Entry 8T49 (electron microscopy, 3.20 A resolution); this record covers chains C and D of the 18 polymer chains in the assembly.

[Chain C]
Protein: RM20A3 heavy chain Fv
Source organism: Macaca mulatta
Sequence (125 residues; each row starts with the number of its first residue; a row labelled like 82A-82C holds insertion residues (82A, then the next letters in order)):
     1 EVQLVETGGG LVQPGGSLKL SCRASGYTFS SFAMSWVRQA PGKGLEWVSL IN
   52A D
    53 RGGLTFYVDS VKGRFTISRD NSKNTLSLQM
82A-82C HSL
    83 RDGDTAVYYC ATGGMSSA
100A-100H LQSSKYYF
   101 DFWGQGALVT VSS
Not modelled in the structure: 112-113
Cystine bridges: Cys22-Cys92

[Chain D]
Protein: RM20A3 light chain Fv
Source organism: Macaca mulatta
Sequence (128 residues; numbered 3 to 126 plus 5 insertion-coded residues; 1 number in that range is skipped by the numbering (no residue carries it; nothing is unmodelled there); the number before each row is that of its first residue; a row labelled like 27A-27C holds insertion residues (27A, then the next letters in order)):
     3 ALTQPPS
    11 VSGSPGQSVT ISCTGTS
27A-27C SDI
    28 GSYNYVSWYQ QHPGKAPKLM IYDVTQRPSG VSDRFSGSKS GNTASLTISG LQADDEADYY
    88 CSAYAGRQ
95A-95B TF
    96 YIFGGGTRLT VLGQPKASPT VTLFPPSSEE L
Not modelled in the structure: 105-126
Cystine bridges: Cys23-Cys88

[Interface between chain C and chain D]
Residue-residue contacts - 30 pairs, chain C then chain D:
  Gln39(C) with Gln38(D), hydrogen bond; Tyr87(D), hydrogen bond
  Gly44(C) with Tyr87(D)
  Leu45(C) with Pro44(D), hydrophobic; Tyr87(D); Phe98(D)
  Glu46(C) with Phe98(D)
  Trp47(C) with Phe95B(D), hydrophobic; Phe98(D)
  Leu50(C) with Phe95B(D), hydrophobic
  Phe58(C) with Phe95B(D), hydrophobic
  Tyr91(C) with Gln38(D); Lys42(D); Ala43(D), hydrophobic
  Gly96(C) with Tyr96(D), hydrogen bond (backbone-side chain)
  Ser100D(C) with Tyr32(D)
  Lys100E(C) with Asp50(D)
  Tyr100F(C) with Tyr32(D); Tyr91(D), hydrophobic; Tyr96(D)
  Tyr100G(C) with Tyr36(D); Leu46(D), hydrophobic; Tyr49(D), hydrophobic
  Phe100H(C) with Tyr36(D), hydrogen bond (backbone-side chain); Leu46(D); Tyr96(D), hydrophobic; Phe98(D), hydrophobic
  Trp103(C) with Tyr36(D); Pro44(D)
  Gly104(C) with Ala43(D)
Also at the interface, not in a pair above, chain C (20 interface residues in all): Val37, Lys43, Met97, Asp101
Also at the interface, not in a pair above, chain D (16 interface residues in all): Ser34, Ser89

[Overview]
Chain C and chain D form an interface of 20 and 16 residues respectively; the contacts include 4 hydrogen
bonds. Among the polar pairs are Gln39(C)-Gln38(D), Gln39(C)-Tyr87(D) and Gly96(C)-Tyr96(D).
Chain C is RM20A3 heavy chain Fv and chain D is RM20A3 light chain Fv, both from Macaca mulatta; the
structure, MD65 N332-GT5 SOSIP in complex with RM_N332_03 Fab and RM20A3 Fab, was determined by electron
microscopy together with 8T4B, 8T4D, 8T4K and 8T4L from the same study.
